PDB entry 5IAX | X-ray diffraction, 2.10 A resolution | chains A and B

# Chain A (and B)
Molecule: Procollagen-Proline Dioxygenase
Organism: Bacillus anthracis
Notes: chain B of this document is another copy of the same molecule, construct and numbering; everything in this record applies to it too
UniProt: A0A0F7R8C5 (A0A0F7R8C5_BACAN); residues 2-216 here correspond to UniProt positions 18-232 (UniProt number = residue number + 16)
Sequence (226 residues; each row starts with the number of its first residue; numbering starts at 0):
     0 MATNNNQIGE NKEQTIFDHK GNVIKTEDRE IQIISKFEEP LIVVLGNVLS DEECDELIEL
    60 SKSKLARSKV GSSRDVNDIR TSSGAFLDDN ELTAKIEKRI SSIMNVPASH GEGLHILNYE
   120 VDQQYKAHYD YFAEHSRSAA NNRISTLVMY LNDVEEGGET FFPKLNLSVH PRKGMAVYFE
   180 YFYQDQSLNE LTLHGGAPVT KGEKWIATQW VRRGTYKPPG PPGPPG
Unresolved in the structure: 0-11, 70-73, 79-83, 220-225 (chain B: 0-11, 70-83, 220-225)
Differences from the reference sequence: initiating methionine (0); expression tag (1, 217-225)
Ion coordination: Co2+: His127, Asp129, His193 (together with 2-oxoglutaric acid)
Residues lining bound ligands: 2-oxoglutaric acid (AKG): Tyr118, Tyr124, His127, Asp129, Thr145, Val147, Gly157, Thr159, His193, Gly194, Gly195, Lys203, Ile205, Thr207, Trp209
Reported in the primary citation:
  - Co2+ coordination: His127, Asp129, His193
  - binding site for 2-oxoglutaric acid: Tyr118, Thr159, Lys203, Thr207
  - conformationally variable residues (order/disorder transition): Gly70 to Gly83
  - catalytic residues: Tyr124 (proposed by the authors, not directly observed)

# Interface between chain A and chain B
Residue-residue contacts (46):
  Gly20(A) - Glu155(B)
  Gly20(A) - His169(B)  hydrogen bond (backbone-side chain)
  Asn21(A) - Val153(B)  hydrogen bond (side chain-backbone)
  Asn21(A) - Glu155(B)
  Asn21(A) - Gly156(B)  hydrogen bond (side chain-backbone)
  Asn21(A) - His169(B)  hydrogen bond
  Asn21(A) - Arg171(B)  hydrogen bond (backbone-side chain)
  Val22(A) - Arg171(B)
  Gln31(A) - Arg171(B)
  Ile32(A) - His169(B)
  Ile33(A) - Val43(B)  hydrophobic
  Ile33(A) - Val168(B)
  Ile33(A) - His169(B)  hydrogen bond (backbone-backbone)
  Ile33(A) - Met174(B)  hydrophobic
  Ser34(A) - Ser167(B)
  Lys35(A) - Asn165(B)
  Lys35(A) - Leu166(B)
  Lys35(A) - Ser167(B)  hydrogen bond (backbone-backbone)
  Lys35(A) - His169(B)
  Phe36(A) - Phe36(B)  hydrophobic
  Phe36(A) - Leu164(B)
  Phe36(A) - Asn165(B)
  Glu37(A) - Asn165(B)  hydrogen bond (backbone-backbone)
  Val153(A) - Asn21(B)  hydrogen bond (backbone-side chain)
  Glu155(A) - Gly20(B)
  Glu155(A) - Asn21(B)
  Gly156(A) - Asn21(B)  hydrogen bond (backbone-side chain)
  Leu164(A) - Phe36(B)
  Asn165(A) - Lys35(B)
  Asn165(A) - Phe36(B)
  Asn165(A) - Glu37(B)  hydrogen bond (backbone-backbone)
  Leu166(A) - Lys35(B)
  Ser167(A) - Ser34(B)
  Ser167(A) - Lys35(B)  hydrogen bond (backbone-backbone)
  Ser167(A) - Glu37(B)  hydrogen bond
  Val168(A) - Ile33(B)
  His169(A) - Gly20(B)
  His169(A) - Asn21(B)  hydrogen bond
  His169(A) - Ile32(B)
  His169(A) - Ile33(B)  hydrogen bond (backbone-backbone)
  His169(A) - Lys35(B)
  Pro170(A) - Asn21(B)
  Arg171(A) - Asn21(B)  hydrogen bond (side chain-backbone)
  Arg171(A) - Val22(B)
  Arg171(A) - Gln31(B)
  Met174(A) - Ile33(B)  hydrophobic
Also at the interface, not in a pair above, chain A (25 interface residues in all): Glu38, Val43, Glu154
Also at the interface, not in a pair above, chain B (24 interface residues in all): Glu154, Pro170

# In short
25 residues of chain A and 24 residues of chain B are in contact, with 16 hydrogen bonds. Polar contacts
include Gly20(A)-His169(B), Asn21(A)-Val153(B) and Asn21(A)-Gly156(B). Chain A binds 2-oxoglutaric acid. From
the paper: the catalytic residue Tyr124(A); a binding site for 2-oxoglutaric acid at Tyr118(A), Thr159(A) and
Lys203(A) among others.
Chain A and chain B are both Procollagen-Proline Dioxygenase (Bacillus anthracis); the structure, Mechanistic
and Structural Analysis of Substrate Recognition and Cofactor Binding by an Unusual Bacterial Prolyl
Hydroxylase ..., was determined by X-ray diffraction, deposited together with 5IAT and 5IAV.
